2Z6T - chain A; structure by X-ray diffraction, 1.20 A resolution.

[Chain A]
Name: Myoglobin
Organism: Physeter catodon
Reference sequence: P02185 (MYG_PHYCA); residues 1-153 here correspond to UniProt positions 2-154 (UniProt number = residue number + 1)
Sequence (153 residues; row label = number of the first residue in the row):
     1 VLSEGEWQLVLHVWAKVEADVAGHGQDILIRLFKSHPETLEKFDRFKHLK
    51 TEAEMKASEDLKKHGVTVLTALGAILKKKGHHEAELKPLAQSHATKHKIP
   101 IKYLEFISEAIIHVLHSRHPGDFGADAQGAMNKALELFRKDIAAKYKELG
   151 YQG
Disordered / not traced: 152-153
Ion coordination: heme Fe: His-93 (together with peroxide ion)
Ligand contacts:
  - heme (HEM): Leu-32, Thr-39, Lys-42, Phe-43, Arg-45, His-64, Thr-67, Val-68, Ala-71, Leu-72, Leu-89, Ser-92, His-93, His-97, Ile-99, Tyr-103, Leu-104, Ile-107, Ile-111, Phe-138
  - peroxide ion (PER): Phe-43, His-64, Val-68, His-93
UniProt features mapped onto this chain:
  - binding site (nitrite): His-64
  - binding site (O2): His-64
  - binding site (heme b): His-93
  - modified residue: Ser-3 (Phosphoserine), Thr-67 (Phosphothreonine)

[Overview]
Bound to chain A: heme and peroxide ion. UniProt lists nitrite-binding residue His-64, O2-binding residue
His-64 and heme b-binding residue His-93.
Chain A is Myoglobin (Physeter catodon); the structure, Crystal structure of the ferric peroxo myoglobin, was
determined by X-ray diffraction, deposited together with 2Z6S.
